9HIV - chains A and D of the 3 polymer chains in the assembly; structure by electron microscopy, 3.46 A resolution.

[Chain A]
Name: Outer membrane protein
From: Bacteroides thetaiotaomicron VPI-5482
Reference sequence: Q8A1E1 (Q8A1E1_BACTN); the construct has insertions or renumbered stretches relative to UniProt, so the offset changes along the chain: -6 to 21 = UniProt 1-28; 29-885 = UniProt 29-885
Amino-acid sequence (892 residues; numbered -6 to 885; the number before each row is that of its first residue; numbers below 1 keep their minus sign (Met-6 is residue -6)):
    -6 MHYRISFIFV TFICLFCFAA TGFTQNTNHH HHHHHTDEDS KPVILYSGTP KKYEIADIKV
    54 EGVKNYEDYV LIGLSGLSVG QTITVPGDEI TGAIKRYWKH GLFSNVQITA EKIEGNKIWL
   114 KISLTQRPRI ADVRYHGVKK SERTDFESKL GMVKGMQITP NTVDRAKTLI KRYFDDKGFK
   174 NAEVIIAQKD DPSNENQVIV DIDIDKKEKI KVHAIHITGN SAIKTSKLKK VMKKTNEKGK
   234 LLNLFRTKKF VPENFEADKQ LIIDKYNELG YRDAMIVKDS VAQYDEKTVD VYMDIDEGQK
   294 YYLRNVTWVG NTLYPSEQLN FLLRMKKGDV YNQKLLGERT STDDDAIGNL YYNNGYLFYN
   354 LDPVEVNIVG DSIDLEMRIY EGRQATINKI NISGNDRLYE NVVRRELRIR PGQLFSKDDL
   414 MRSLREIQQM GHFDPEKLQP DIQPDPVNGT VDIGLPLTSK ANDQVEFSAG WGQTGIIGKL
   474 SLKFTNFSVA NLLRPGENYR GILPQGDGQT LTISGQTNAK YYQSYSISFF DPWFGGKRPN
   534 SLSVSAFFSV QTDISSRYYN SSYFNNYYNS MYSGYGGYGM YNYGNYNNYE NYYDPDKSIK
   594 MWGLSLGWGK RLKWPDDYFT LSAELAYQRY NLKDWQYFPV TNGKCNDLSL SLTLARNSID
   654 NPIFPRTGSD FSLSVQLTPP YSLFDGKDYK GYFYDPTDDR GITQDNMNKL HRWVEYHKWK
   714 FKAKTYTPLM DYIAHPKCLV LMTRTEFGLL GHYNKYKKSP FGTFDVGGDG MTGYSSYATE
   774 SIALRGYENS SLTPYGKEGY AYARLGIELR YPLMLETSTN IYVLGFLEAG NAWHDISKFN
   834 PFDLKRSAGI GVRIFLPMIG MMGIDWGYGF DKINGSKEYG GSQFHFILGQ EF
Disordered / not traced: -6 to 290, 458-472, 546-589, 682-696, 885
Sequence notes: insertion (22-28)

[Chain D]
Name: Lipoprotein protein, putative
From: Bacteroides thetaiotaomicron VPI-5482
Reference sequence: Q8AA92 (Q8AA92_BACTN); residues 1-267 here = UniProt positions 1-267
Amino-acid sequence (267 residues; numbered 1 to 267; the number before each row is that of its first residue):
     1 MKKNIIITLL AAASLTSCGE YNKLLKSTDY EYKYEAAKNY FAKGQYNRSA TLLNELITIL
    61 KGTDKAEESL YMLGMSYYNQ KDYQTAAQTF ITYFNTYPRG TFTELARFHA GKSLFLDTPE
   121 PRLDQSSTYQ AIQQLQMFME YFPNSTKKQE AQDMIFALQD KLVLKELYSA KLYYNLGNYL
   181 GNNYESCVIT AQNALKDYPY TDYREELSIL ILRARHEMAI YSVEDKKMDR YRETIDEYYA
   241 FKNEFPESKY LKEAEKIFNE SQKVIKD
Disordered / not traced: 1-71, 265-267

[Chain A / chain D interface]
Residue-residue contacts (25; chain A residue first):
  Asn381(A) with Asn193(D)
  Lys382(A) with Asp197(D), salt bridge
  Asn388(A) with Leu123(D); Asp124(D), hydrogen bond (side chain-backbone)
  Asp389(A) with Leu123(D); Asp124(D)
  Leu391(A) with Leu123(D)
  Tyr392(A) with Arg122(D); Leu123(D), hydrophobic
  Glu393(A) with Arg122(D), hydrogen bond (backbone-backbone); Lys165(D), salt bridge; Ser169(D), hydrogen bond
  Asn394(A) with Leu172(D)
  Arg397(A) with Tyr173(D), hydrogen bond
  Arg401(A) with Leu180(D)
  Arg403(A) with Leu180(D), hydrogen bond (side chain-backbone); Gly181(D); Asn183(D), hydrogen bond
  Pro404(A) with Tyr173(D); Ser186(D), hydrogen bond (backbone-side chain); Ile189(D)
  Gly405(A) with Ile189(D)
  Arg531(A) with Leu176(D), hydrogen bond (side chain-backbone); Tyr179(D)
  Pro532(A) with Tyr179(D)
Interface residues without a listed pair, chain A (22 interface residues in all): Ile380, Ile385, Gly387, Arg390, Gly529, Lys530, Lys606
Interface residues without a listed pair, chain D (21 interface residues in all): Glu166, Tyr168, Asn175, Glu185, Thr190

[Summary]
The interface between chain A and chain D involves 22 residues on one side and 21 on the other, with 8
hydrogen bonds and 2 salt bridges. Polar contacts include Lys382(A)-Asp197(D), Glu393(A)-Lys165(D) and
Asn388(A)-Asp124(D).
Chain A is Outer membrane protein and chain D is Lipoprotein protein, putative, both from Bacteroides
thetaiotaomicron VPI-5482; the structure, BamADG components of the Bacteroides thetaiotaomicron BAM machinery,
was determined by electron microscopy (same publication as 9HJM, 9HIS and 9HJ3).
